Entry 3RMN (X-ray diffraction, 1.78 A resolution); this record covers chains L and H of the 3 polymer chains in the assembly.

# Chain L
Name: Thrombin Light Chain
From: Homo sapiens
Notes: EC 3.4.21.5
UniProt: P00734 (THRB_HUMAN); residues 1-14 here correspond to UniProt positions 336-349 (UniProt number = residue number + 335)
Chain sequence (36 residues; each row starts with the number of its first residue; a row labelled like 14A-14M holds insertion residues (14A, then the next letters in order)):
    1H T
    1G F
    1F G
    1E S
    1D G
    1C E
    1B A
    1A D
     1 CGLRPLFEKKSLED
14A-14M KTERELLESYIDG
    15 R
Unresolved in the structure: 1H, 1G, 1F, 1E, 1D, 14L-14M, 15
Swiss-Prot annotation at these positions:
  - site: Arg15 (Cleavage)

# Chain H
Name: Thrombin Heavy Chain
From: Homo sapiens
Notes: EC 3.4.21.5
UniProt: P00734 (THRB_HUMAN); the construct lacks a stretch of the UniProt sequence and is renumbered around it, so the offset changes along the chain: 16-36 = UniProt 364-384; 37-60 = UniProt 386-409; 61-77 = UniProt 419-435; 78-97 = UniProt 437-456; 7 more segments
Chain sequence (259 residues; each row starts with the number of its first residue; note: 1 number in that range is skipped by the numbering (no residue carries it; nothing is unmodelled there); a row labelled like 60A-60I holds insertion residues (60A, then the next letters in order)):
    16 IVEGSDAEIGMSPWQVMLFRK
   36A S
    37 PQELLCGASLISDRWVLTAAHCLL
60A-60I YPPWDKNFT
    61 ENDLLVRIGKHSRTRYE
   77A R
    78 NIEKISMLEKIYIHPRYNWR
   97A E
    98 NLDRDIALMKLKKPVAFSDYIHPVCLPDRETA
129A-129C ASL
   130 LQAGYKGRVTGWGNLKETWT
149A-149E ANVGK
   150 GQPSVLQVVNLPIVERPVCKDSTRIRITDNMFCAG
  184A Y
   185 KP
186A-186D DEGK
   187 RGDACEGDSGGPFVMKSP
204A-204B FN
   205 NRWYQMGIVSWGE
   219 GCD
  221A R
   222 DGKYGFYTHVFRLKKWIQKVIDQFGE
Unresolved in the structure: 148-149, 149A-149E, 247
Cystine bridges: Cys42-Cys58, Cys168-Cys182, Cys191-Cys220
Glycans and other covalent adducts: N-acetylglucosamine (NAG) linked to Asn60G
Ligand contacts: M41 (N-(benzylsulfonyl)-D-valyl-N-[2-(aminomethyl)-5-chlorobenzyl]-L-prolinamide): His57, Tyr60A, Trp60D, Leu99, Glu146, Ile174, Asp189, Ala190, Cys191, Glu192, Ser195, Val213, Ser214, Trp215, Gly216, Glu217, Gly219, Cys220, Arg221A, Gly226, Phe227, Tyr228
Swiss-Prot annotation at these positions:
  - region: Ala183 to Val200 (High affinity receptor-binding region which is also known as the TP508 peptide)
  - active site (Charge relay system): His57, Asp102, Ser195
  - glycosylation: Asn60G (N-linked (GlcNAc...) (complex) asparagine)

# Chain L / chain H interface
Inter-chain disulfides: Cys1(L)-Cys122(H)
Pairs across the interface (60; chain L residue first):
  Cys1(L) with Pro120(H); Val121(H); Cys122(H), disulfide; Arg206(H), hydrogen bond (backbone-side chain)
  Asp1A(L) with His119(H), salt bridge; Arg206(H)
  Ala1B(L) with Arg206(H), hydrogen bond (backbone-side chain)
  Gly2(L) with Trp29(H); Pro120(H), hydrogen bond (backbone-backbone); Cys122(H); Arg206(H); Trp207(H), hydrogen bond (backbone-backbone)
  Leu3(L) with His119(H), hydrogen bond (backbone-side chain); Asn205(H); Arg206(H)
  Arg4(L) with Gly25(H); Met26(H), hydrogen bond (side chain-backbone); Pro28(H); Trp29(H); Arg137(H); Trp207(H)
  Pro5(L) with Ser115(H); Asp116(H); His119(H)
  Leu6(L) with Ile24(H); Asp116(H)
  Phe7(L) with Glu23(H); Ile24(H); Gly25(H); Met26(H), hydrophobic
  Glu8(L) with Lys202(H), salt bridge; Asn205(H); Trp207(H), hydrogen bond
  Lys9(L) with His119(H)
  Asp14(L) with Glu23(H); Met26(H); Arg137(H), salt bridge; Trp207(H)
  Lys14A(L) with Glu23(H), salt bridge
  Thr14B(L) with Arg137(H), hydrogen bond; Asn159(H), hydrogen bond
  Glu14C(L) with Arg137(H); Lys202(H), salt bridge
  Glu14E(L) with Lys135(H), salt bridge; Asn159(H), hydrogen bond; Tyr184A(H), hydrogen bond
  Leu14F(L) with Lys135(H); Gly136(H); Asn159(H); Trp207(H), hydrophobic
  Leu14G(L) with Pro204(H), hydrophobic
  Ser14I(L) with Gly133(H); Tyr134(H); Lys135(H), hydrogen bond (side chain-backbone)
  Tyr14J(L) with Tyr134(H), hydrophobic; Lys135(H), hydrogen bond (side chain-backbone); Met201(H); Lys202(H); Pro204(H)
  Ile14K(L) with Tyr134(H), hydrogen bond (backbone-side chain)
Also at the interface, not in a pair above, chain L (22 interface residues in all): Glu1C
Also at the interface, not in a pair above, chain H (26 interface residues in all): Tyr117

# Overview
22 residues of chain L and 26 residues of chain H are in contact; the contacts include 1 disulfide bond, 14
hydrogen bonds and 6 salt bridges. Polar pairs include Asp1A(L)-His119(H), Glu8(L)-Lys202(H) and
Lys14A(L)-Glu23(H). Ligands of chain H: compound M41. Covalently linked N-acetylglucosamine: at Asn60G(H).
Here chain L is Thrombin Light Chain and chain H is Thrombin Heavy Chain, both from Homo sapiens. Entry 3RMN
(Human Thrombin in complex with MI341) was determined by X-ray diffraction (same publication as 3RLW, 3RLY,
3RM0, 3RM2, 3RML, 3RMM and 3 further entries).
